PDB entry 9D17 | X-ray diffraction, 1.97 A resolution | chain A

Chain A:
Molecule: Mannan-binding lectin serine protease 2 B chain
Source organism: Homo sapiens
Notes: EC 3.4.21.104
UniProt: O00187 (MASP2_HUMAN); residues 363-686 here = UniProt positions 363-686
Amino-acid sequence (324 residues; numbered 363 to 686; the number before each row is that of its first residue):
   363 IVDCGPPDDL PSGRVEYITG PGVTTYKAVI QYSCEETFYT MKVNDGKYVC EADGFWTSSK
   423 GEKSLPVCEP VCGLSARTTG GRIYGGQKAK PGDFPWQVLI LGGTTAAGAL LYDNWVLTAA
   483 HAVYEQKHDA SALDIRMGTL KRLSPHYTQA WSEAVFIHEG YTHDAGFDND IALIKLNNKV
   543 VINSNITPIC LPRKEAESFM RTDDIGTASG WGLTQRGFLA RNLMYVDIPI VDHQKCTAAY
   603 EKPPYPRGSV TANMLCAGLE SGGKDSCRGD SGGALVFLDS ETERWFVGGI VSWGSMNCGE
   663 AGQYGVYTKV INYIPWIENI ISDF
Unresolved in the structure: 363, 441-444
Disulfides: C366-C412, C396-C430, C434-C552, C598-C618, C629-C660
Residues lining bound ligands: A1A1X (2-(2-amino-1H-1,3-benzimidazol-1-yl)-N-(5-ethylpyridin-2-yl)acetamide): H483, F529, P606, Y607, P608, S628, C629, R630, S633, V653, S654, W655, G656, S657, M658
Curated features (UniProtKB/Swiss-Prot):
  - active site (Charge relay system): H483, D532, S633
  - site: R444, I445 (Cleavage)
  - natural variant: V377 (V377A: No effect on catalytic activity)
  - mutagenesis: R444 (R444Q: Abolishes autocatalytic cleavage)

In short:
Chain A binds compound A1A1X. From UniProt: 3 active-site residues and one mutagenesis site.
Chain A is Mannan-binding lectin serine protease 2 B chain (Homo sapiens); the structure, Crystal structure of
the catalytic region of human MASP-2 with specific inhibitor Compound S1, was determined by X-ray diffraction
(same publication as 9D3Y, 9D40 and 9D4D).
